1XLV - chain A; structure by X-ray diffraction, 2.25 A resolution.

Chain A:
Name: Butyrylcholinesterase
Organism: Homo sapiens
Notes: EC 3.1.1.8
Reference sequence: P06276 (CHLE_HUMAN); residues 1-529 here correspond to UniProt positions 29-557 (UniProt number = residue number + 28)
Amino-acid sequence (529 residues; numbered 1 to 529; the number before each row is that of its first residue):
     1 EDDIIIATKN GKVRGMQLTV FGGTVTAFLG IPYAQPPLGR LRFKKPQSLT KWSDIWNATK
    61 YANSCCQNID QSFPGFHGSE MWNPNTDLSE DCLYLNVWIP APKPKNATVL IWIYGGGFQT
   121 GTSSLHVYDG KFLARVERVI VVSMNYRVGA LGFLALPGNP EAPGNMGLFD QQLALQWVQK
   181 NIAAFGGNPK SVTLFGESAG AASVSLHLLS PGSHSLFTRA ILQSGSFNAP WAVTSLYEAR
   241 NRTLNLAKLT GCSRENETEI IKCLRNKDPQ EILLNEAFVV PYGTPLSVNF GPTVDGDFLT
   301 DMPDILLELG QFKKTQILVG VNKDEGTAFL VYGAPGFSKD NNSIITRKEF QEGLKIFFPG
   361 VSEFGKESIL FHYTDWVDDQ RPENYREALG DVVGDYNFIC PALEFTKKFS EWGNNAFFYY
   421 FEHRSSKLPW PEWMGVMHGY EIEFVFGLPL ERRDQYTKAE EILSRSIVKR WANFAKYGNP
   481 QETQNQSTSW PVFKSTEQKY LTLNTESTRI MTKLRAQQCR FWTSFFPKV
Unresolved in the structure: 1-3, 378-379
Sequence notes: engineered mutation Gln17 (Asn45 in P06276), Gln455 (Asn483 in P06276), Gln481 (Asn509 in P06276), Gln486 (Asn514 in P06276)
Modified positions: Cys66 (s-mercaptocysteine; CSS)
Cystine bridges: Cys65-Cys92, Cys252-Cys263, Cys400-Cys519
Covalently attached groups: N-acetylglucosamine (NAG) linked to Asn57, Asn106, Asn256, Asn341, Asn485; ethyl dihydrogen phosphate (EFS) linked to Ser198; glycan linked to Asn241
Ligand contacts: ethyl dihydrogen phosphate (EFS): Gly115, Gly116, Gly117, Ala199, Trp231, Leu286, Val288, Phe398, His438
Curated features (UniProtKB/Swiss-Prot):
  - active site: Ser198 (Acyl-ester intermediate), Glu325 (Charge relay system), His438 (Charge relay system)
  - binding site (tacrine): Trp82, His438
  - binding site (substrate): Gly116, Gly117
  - modified residue: Ser198 (Phosphoserine)
  - glycosylation (N-linked (GlcNAc...) asparagine): Asn57 (complex), Asn106 (complex), Asn241 (complex), Asn256 (complex), Asn341 (complex), Asn485
Reported in the primary citation:
  - post-translational modification sites: Cys66
  - binding site for ethyl dihydrogen phosphate: His438
  - binding site for glycerol: Glu197
  - catalytic residues: Glu197 (proposed by the authors, not directly observed)

Overview:
N-acetylglucosamine is covalently linked to Asn57, Asn106, Asn241, Asn256, Asn341 and Asn485. Covalently
linked ethyl dihydrogen phosphate: at Ser198. UniProt lists 3 active-site residues, tacrine-binding residues
Trp82 and His438 and substrate-binding residues Gly116 and Gly117. From the paper: the catalytic residue
Glu197; a binding site for ethyl dihydrogen phosphate at His438.
Chain A is Butyrylcholinesterase (Homo sapiens); the structure, Ethylphosphorylated Butyrylcholinesterase
(Aged) Obtained By Reaction With Echothiophate, was determined by X-ray diffraction, deposited together with
1XLU and 1XLW.
